3KHI - chain A; structure by X-ray diffraction, 1.95 A resolution.

# Chain A
Molecule: Putative Metal-dependent Hydrolase
From: Klebsiella pneumoniae subsp. pneumoniae MGH 78578
Reference sequence: A6TB83 (MTFA_KLEP7); residues 2-266 here correspond to UniProt positions 1-265 (UniProt number = residue number - 1)
Chain sequence (267 residues; each row starts with the number of its first residue; numbering starts at 0):
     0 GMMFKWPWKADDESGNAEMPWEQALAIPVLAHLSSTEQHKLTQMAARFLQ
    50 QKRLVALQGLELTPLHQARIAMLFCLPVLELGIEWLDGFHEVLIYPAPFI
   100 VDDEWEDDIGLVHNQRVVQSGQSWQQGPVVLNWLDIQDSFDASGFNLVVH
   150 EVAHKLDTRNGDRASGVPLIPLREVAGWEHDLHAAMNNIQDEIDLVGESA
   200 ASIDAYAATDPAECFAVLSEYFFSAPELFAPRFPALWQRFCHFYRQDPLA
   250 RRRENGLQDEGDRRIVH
Disordered / not traced: 0-15, 99-108, 119-123, 254-266
Modified / non-standard residues: Mse-1, Mse-2 (selenomethionine); Mse-18, Mse-43, Mse-71, Mse-185 (selenomethionine; parent Met)
Construct notes: expression tag (0-1)
Metal / ion sites: Zn2+: His-112, His-149, His-153, Glu-212
UniProt features mapped onto this chain:
  - binding site (Zn(2+)): His-112, His-149, His-153, Glu-212
What the authors report for this chain:
  - Zn2+ coordination: His-112, His-149, His-153, Glu-212
  - catalytic residues: His-149, His-153, Glu-212
  - catalytic residues: Glu-150, Tyr-205 (proposed by the authors, not directly observed)
  - conformationally variable residues (order/disorder transition, side-chain flip): Ile-99 to Trp-123, His-153, Val-195 to Phe-214
  - contacts within the chain: Val-116/His-153, Val-116/Ala-211, Val-116/Ala-163
  - specificity-determining residues: His-149, Asp-203, Tyr-205, Val-216, Glu-219 (proposed by the authors, not directly observed)
  - mutagenesis - Y205A, E212A: decreased catalytic activity on l-alanine 4-nitroanilide
  - mutagenesis - H112A: decreased catalytic activity

# Overview
The Zn2+ site is built by His-112, His-149, His-153 and Glu-212. UniProt lists 4 Zn2+-binding residues. From
the paper: catalytic residues His-149, His-153 and Glu-212 among others; Y205A and E212A reduce catalytic
activity on l-alanine 4-nitroanilide.
Chain A is Putative Metal-dependent Hydrolase (Klebsiella pneumoniae subsp. pneumoniae MGH 78578); the
structure, Crystal structure of a Putative Metal-dependent Hydrolase (YP_001336084.1) from Klebsiella
pneumoniae subsp. pneumoniae MGH 78578 at ..., was determined by X-ray diffraction, deposited together with
3DL1.
